PDB entry 8K4A | electron microscopy, 2.64 A resolution | chains B and G of the 17 polymer chains in the assembly

== Chain B ==
Molecule: VP2
Organism: Banna virus
UniProt: Q9INH3 (Q9INH3_9REOV); residues 1-955 here = UniProt positions 1-955
Amino-acid sequence (955 residues; each row starts with the number of its first residue):
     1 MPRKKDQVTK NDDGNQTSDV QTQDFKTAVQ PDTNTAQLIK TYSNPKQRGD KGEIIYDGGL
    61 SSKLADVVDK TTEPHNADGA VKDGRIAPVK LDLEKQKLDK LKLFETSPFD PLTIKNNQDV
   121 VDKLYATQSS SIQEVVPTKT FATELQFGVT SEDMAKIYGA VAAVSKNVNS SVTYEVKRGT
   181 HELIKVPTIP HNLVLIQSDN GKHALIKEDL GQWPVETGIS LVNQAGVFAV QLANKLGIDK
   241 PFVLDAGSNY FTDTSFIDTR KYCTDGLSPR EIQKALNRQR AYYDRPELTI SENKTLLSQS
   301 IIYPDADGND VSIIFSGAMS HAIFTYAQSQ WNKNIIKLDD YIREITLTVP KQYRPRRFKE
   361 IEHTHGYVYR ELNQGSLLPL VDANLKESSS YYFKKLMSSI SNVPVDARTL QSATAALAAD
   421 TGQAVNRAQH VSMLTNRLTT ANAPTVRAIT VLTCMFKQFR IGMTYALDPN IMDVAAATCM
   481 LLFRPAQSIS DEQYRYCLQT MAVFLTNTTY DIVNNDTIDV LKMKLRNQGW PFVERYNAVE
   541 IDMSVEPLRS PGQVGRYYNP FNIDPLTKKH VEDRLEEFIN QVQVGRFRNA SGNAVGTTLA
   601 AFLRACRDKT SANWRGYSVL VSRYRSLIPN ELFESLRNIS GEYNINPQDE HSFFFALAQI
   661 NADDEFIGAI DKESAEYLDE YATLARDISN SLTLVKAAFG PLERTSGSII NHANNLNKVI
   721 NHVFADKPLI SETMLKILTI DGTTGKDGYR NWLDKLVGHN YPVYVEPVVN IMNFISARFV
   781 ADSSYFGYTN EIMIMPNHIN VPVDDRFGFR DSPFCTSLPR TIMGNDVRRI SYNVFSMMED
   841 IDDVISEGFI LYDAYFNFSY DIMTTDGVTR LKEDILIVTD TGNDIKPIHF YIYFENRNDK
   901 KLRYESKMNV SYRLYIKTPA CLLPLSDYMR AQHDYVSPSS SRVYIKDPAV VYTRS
Disordered / not traced: 1-19, 404-429
Differences from the reference sequence: conflict K97 (Arg in Q9INH3)

== Chain G ==
Molecule: VP8
Organism: Banna virus
UniProt: W0G587 (W0G587_9REOV); residue numbers follow UniProt; this construct covers 1-302
Amino-acid sequence (302 residues; each row starts with the number of its first residue):
     1 MANRATSAFL DNPHPVGVNY VDEGSRQFVA VAELLASKLI DSSRESDESN SDVPFVQAYS
    61 KFADDNPRHL RVKTGGKMAN ALTNVIRSYY SINAPAIVPQ VEIDRLASKA TVSGDMYNSY
   121 AIFNSVPIVE VLSPARTTVS IVGSDRADVT MLNTGAGAAN ITFNFGQIAE TVILKGSVPF
   181 QLARLNQPMP AARFTYKLRP LDGPFIVVLP VGNPLVISAT AATRIQVPLA FNKALVESGF
   241 QTAMNDGLFD IQNVNYYSSF DEFIISQYHA QDGINRVSTC VILGLALQAY DQMRRALPVR
   301 RV
Disordered / not traced: 1-2, 300-302
Differences from the reference sequence: conflict R136 (Gln in W0G587), L185 (Met in W0G587), S266 (Ala in W0G587)

== Chain B / chain G interface ==
Pairs across the interface (12):
  T325(B) - V53(G)
  Y326(B) - V53(G)
  S329(B) - S51(G)
  R778(B) - Q57(G)
  A781(B) - K61(G)
  A781(B) - K109(G)
  D782(B) - K61(G)  salt bridge
  T816(B) - R105(G)
  R820(B) - G24(G)
  R820(B) - D104(G)  salt bridge
  K917(B) - S108(G)
  R930(B) - D64(G)  hydrogen bond (side chain-backbone)
Also at the interface, not in a pair above, chain B (16 interface residues in all): A322, K333, F774, N790, S817, H933
Also at the interface, not in a pair above, chain G (19 interface residues in all): D22, E45, S49, P54, D65, N66, Q100, V101, T111

== Overview ==
16 residues of chain B and 19 residues of chain G are in contact, with 1 hydrogen bond and 2 salt bridges.
Among the polar pairs are D782(B)-K61(G), R820(B)-D104(G) and R930(B)-D64(G).
Chain B is VP2 and chain G is VP8, both from Banna virus; the structure, Structure of Banna virus core, was
determined by electron microscopy, deposited together with 8K42, 8K43 and 8K49.
